4QD2 - chains B and E of the 5 polymer chains in the assembly; structure by X-ray diffraction, 2.40 A resolution.

== Chain B ==
Protein: Hemagglutinin component HA17
Organism: Clostridium botulinum
UniProtKB: A5HZZ5 (A5HZZ5_CLOBH); residue numbers follow UniProt; this construct covers 2-146
Sequence (147 residues; row label = number of the first residue in the row; numbering starts at 0):
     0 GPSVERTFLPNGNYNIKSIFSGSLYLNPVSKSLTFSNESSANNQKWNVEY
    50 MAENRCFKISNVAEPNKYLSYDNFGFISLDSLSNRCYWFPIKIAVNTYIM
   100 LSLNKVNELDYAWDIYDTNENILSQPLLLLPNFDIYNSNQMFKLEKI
Not modelled in the structure: 0-3
Differences from the reference sequence: expression tag (0-1)

== Chain E ==
Protein: Cadherin-1
Organism: Mus musculus
UniProtKB: P09803 (CADH1_MOUSE); residues 1-213 here correspond to UniProt positions 157-369 (UniProt number = residue number + 156)
Sequence (213 residues; numbered 1 to 213; the number before each row is that of its first residue):
     1 DWVIPPISCPENEKGEFPKNLVQIKSNRDKETKVFYSITGQGADKPPVGV
    51 FIIERETGWLKVTQPLDREAIAKYILYSHAVSSNGEAVEDPMEIVITVTD
   101 QNDNRPEFTQEVFEGSVAEGAVPGTSVMKVSATDADDDVNTYNAAIAYTI
   151 VSQDPELPHKNMFTVNRDTGVISVLTSGLDRESYPTYTLVVQAADLQGEG
   201 LSTTAKAVITVKD
Not modelled in the structure: 1
Ion coordination: Ca2+ site 1: Glu11, Asp67, Glu69, Asp103; Ca2+ site 2: Glu11, Glu69, Asp100, Gln101, Asp103, Asp136; Ca2+ site 3: Asn102, Asn104, Asp134, Asp136, Asn143, Asp195
Swiss-Prot annotation at these positions:
  - binding site (Ca(2+)): Asp103, Asp134
  - glycosylation: Ser126 (O-linked (Man...) serine), Ser131 (O-linked (Man...) serine), Thr204 (O-linked (Man...) threonine)
What the authors report for this chain:
  - conformationally variable residues: Trp2

== How chain B and chain E interact ==
Pairs across the interface (13; chain B residue first):
  Asn83(B) - Glu199(E)  hydrogen bond (side chain-backbone)
  Asn83(B) - Gly200(E)  hydrogen bond (side chain-backbone)
  Tyr86(B) - Glu199(E)  hydrogen bond
  Asn103(B) - Leu196(E)
  Asn103(B) - Gly200(E)
  Lys104(B) - Asn12(E)
  Lys104(B) - Gln101(E)  hydrogen bond
  Lys104(B) - Asn102(E)
  Lys104(B) - Leu201(E)
  Asp109(B) - Lys14(E)  salt bridge
  Asn131(B) - Lys14(E)  hydrogen bond
  Phe132(B) - Lys14(E)
  Tyr135(B) - Glu16(E)  hydrogen bond
Other interface residues (no listed pair), chain B (10 interface residues in all): Asn53, Leu100
Other interface residues (no listed pair), chain E (10 interface residues in all): Asp103
From the paper, about this interface:
  - interface residues, chain B: Lys104(B)
  - hot spots on chain B (mutagenesis) - D109A: abolished binding to mouse E-cadherin
  - hot spots on chain E (mutagenesis) - K14S: decreased binding to HA33-DAFA complex

== Overview ==
The chain B/chain E interface involves 10 residues from each chain; the contacts include 6 hydrogen bonds and
1 salt bridge. Polar pairs include Asp109(B)-Lys14(E), Asn83(B)-Glu199(E) and Asn83(B)-Gly200(E). Curated
annotation (UniProt) lists Ca2+-binding residues Asp103(E) and Asp134(E) on chain E. The paper reports that
D109A of chain B abolishes binding to mouse E-cadherin; the interface residue Lys104(B).
Here chain B is Hemagglutinin component HA17 (Clostridium botulinum) and chain E is Cadherin-1 (Mus musculus).
Entry 4QD2 (Molecular basis for disruption of E-cadherin adhesion by botulinum neurotoxin A complex) was
determined by X-ray diffraction.
